Entry 4Y8P (X-ray diffraction, 2.80 A resolution); this record covers chains K and W of the 34 polymer chains in the assembly.

Chain K:
Protein: Proteasome subunit beta type-5
From: Saccharomyces cerevisiae (strain ATCC 204508 / S288c)
Notes: EC 3.4.25.1
UniProtKB: P30656 (PSB5_YEAST); residues 1-212 here correspond to UniProt positions 76-287 (UniProt number = residue number + 75)
Amino-acid sequence (212 residues; row label = number of the first residue in the row):
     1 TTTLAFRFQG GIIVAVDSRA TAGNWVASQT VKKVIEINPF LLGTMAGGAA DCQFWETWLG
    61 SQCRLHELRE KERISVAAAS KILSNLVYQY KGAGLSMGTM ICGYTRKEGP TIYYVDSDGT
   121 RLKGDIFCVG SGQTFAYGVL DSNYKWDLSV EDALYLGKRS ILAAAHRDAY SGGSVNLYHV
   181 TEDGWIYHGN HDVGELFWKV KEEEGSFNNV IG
Ion coordination: Mg2+: Ala-165, Asp-168 (shared with Asp-204(W) of chain W)

Chain W:
Protein: Proteasome subunit beta type-3
From: Saccharomyces cerevisiae (strain ATCC 204508 / S288c)
Notes: EC 3.4.25.1
UniProtKB: P25451 (PSB3_YEAST); residues 0-204 here correspond to UniProt positions 1-205 (UniProt number = residue number + 1)
Amino-acid sequence (205 residues; numbered 0 to 204; the number before each row is that of its first residue; numbering starts at 0):
     0 MSDPSSINGG IVVAMTGKDC VAIACDLRLG SQSLGVSNKF EKIFHYGHVF LGITGLATDV
    60 TTLNEMFRYK TNLYKLKEER AIEPETFTQL VSSSLYERRF GPYFVGPVVA GINSKSGKPF
   120 IAGFDLIGCI DEAKDFIVSG TASDQLFGMC ESLYEPNLEP EDLFETISQA LLNAADRDAL
   180 SGWGAVVYII KKDEVVKRYL KMRQD
Unresolved in the structure: 0
Ion coordination: Mg2+: Asp-204 (shared with Ala-165(K), Asp-168(K) of chain K)
Curated features (UniProtKB/Swiss-Prot):
  - modified residue: Ser-30 (Phosphoserine)
  - cross-link: Lys-69 (Glycyl lysine isopeptide (Lys-Gly) (interchain with G-Cter in ubiquitin))

How chain K and chain W interact:
Pairs across the interface - 46 pairs, chain K then chain W:
  Arg-19(K) with Asp-204(W), salt bridge
  Asn-24(K) with Asp-177(W); Ala-178(W), hydrogen bond (backbone-backbone); Leu-179(W)
  Trp-25(K) with Gln-144(W); Arg-176(W)
  Val-26(K) with Asp-175(W); Arg-176(W), hydrogen bond (backbone-side chain); Asp-177(W); Ala-178(W)
  Ala-27(K) with Arg-176(W), hydrogen bond (backbone-side chain)
  Ser-28(K) with Arg-176(W)
  Gln-29(K) with Arg-202(W); Asp-204(W)
  Phe-135(K) with Leu-33(W), hydrophobic
  Ala-165(K) with Asp-204(W)
  His-166(K) with Asn-37(W); Trp-182(W), hydrogen bond (backbone-side chain); Gln-203(W), hydrogen bond (side chain-backbone)
  Arg-167(K) with Ser-32(W); Gly-34(W), hydrogen bond (side chain-backbone); Val-35(W), hydrogen bond (side chain-backbone); Trp-182(W)
  Asp-168(K) with Ser-32(W)
  Ala-169(K) with Arg-27(W); Ser-32(W), hydrogen bond (backbone-backbone); Ala-178(W)
  Tyr-170(K) with Ser-32(W); Ala-178(W), hydrophobic
  Ser-171(K) with Asp-204(W)
  Gly-172(K) with Asp-204(W)
  Gly-173(K) with Arg-202(W), hydrogen bond (backbone-side chain); Asp-204(W), hydrogen bond (backbone-side chain)
  Asp-192(K) with Arg-202(W), salt bridge
  Gly-194(K) with Arg-202(W)
  Phe-197(K) with Gln-203(W)
  Trp-198(K) with Lys-200(W); Met-201(W); Gln-203(W)
  Asn-209(K) with Asn-37(W), hydrogen bond (backbone-side chain); Lys-38(W), hydrogen bond (backbone-side chain)
  Val-210(K) with Asn-37(W); Gln-203(W)
  Ile-211(K) with Leu-26(W), hydrophobic; Lys-38(W); Tyr-198(W), hydrophobic
Interface residues without a listed pair, chain K (26 interface residues in all): Val-193, Asn-208
Interface residues without a listed pair, chain W (23 interface residues in all): Ser-5, Gln-31

Overview:
26 residues of chain K face 23 of chain W across their interface; the contacts include 12 hydrogen bonds and 2
salt bridges. Among the polar pairs are Arg-19(K)/Asp-204(W), Asp-192(K)/Arg-202(W) and Val-26(K)/Arg-176(W).
The Mg2+ site is built by Ala-165(K), Asp-168(K) and Asp-204(W).
Chain K is Proteasome subunit beta type-5 and chain W is Proteasome subunit beta type-3, both from
Saccharomyces cerevisiae (strain ATCC 204508 / S288c); the structure, Yeast 20S proteasome beta7-delta7_Cter
mutant in complex with Ac-PAL-ep, was determined by X-ray diffraction (same publication as 4Y69, 4Y6A, 4Y6V,
4Y6Z, 4Y70, 4Y74 and 34 further entries).
